PDB entry 6DBJ | electron microscopy, 3.00 A resolution | chains A and I of the 10 polymer chains in the assembly

# Chain A
Name: Recombination activating gene 1 - MBP chimera
From: Escherichia coli
Notes: EC 2.3.2.27
UniProtKB: chimeric construct of P0AEX9, O13033: residues -113 to 250 from P0AEX9 (MALE_ECOLI) positions 29-392 (UniProt number = residue number + 142); residues 271-1031 from O13033 positions 271-1031 (same numbers)
Amino-acid sequence (1159 residues; numbered -127 to 1031; the number before each row is that of its first residue; numbers below 1 keep their minus sign (Met-127 is residue -127)):
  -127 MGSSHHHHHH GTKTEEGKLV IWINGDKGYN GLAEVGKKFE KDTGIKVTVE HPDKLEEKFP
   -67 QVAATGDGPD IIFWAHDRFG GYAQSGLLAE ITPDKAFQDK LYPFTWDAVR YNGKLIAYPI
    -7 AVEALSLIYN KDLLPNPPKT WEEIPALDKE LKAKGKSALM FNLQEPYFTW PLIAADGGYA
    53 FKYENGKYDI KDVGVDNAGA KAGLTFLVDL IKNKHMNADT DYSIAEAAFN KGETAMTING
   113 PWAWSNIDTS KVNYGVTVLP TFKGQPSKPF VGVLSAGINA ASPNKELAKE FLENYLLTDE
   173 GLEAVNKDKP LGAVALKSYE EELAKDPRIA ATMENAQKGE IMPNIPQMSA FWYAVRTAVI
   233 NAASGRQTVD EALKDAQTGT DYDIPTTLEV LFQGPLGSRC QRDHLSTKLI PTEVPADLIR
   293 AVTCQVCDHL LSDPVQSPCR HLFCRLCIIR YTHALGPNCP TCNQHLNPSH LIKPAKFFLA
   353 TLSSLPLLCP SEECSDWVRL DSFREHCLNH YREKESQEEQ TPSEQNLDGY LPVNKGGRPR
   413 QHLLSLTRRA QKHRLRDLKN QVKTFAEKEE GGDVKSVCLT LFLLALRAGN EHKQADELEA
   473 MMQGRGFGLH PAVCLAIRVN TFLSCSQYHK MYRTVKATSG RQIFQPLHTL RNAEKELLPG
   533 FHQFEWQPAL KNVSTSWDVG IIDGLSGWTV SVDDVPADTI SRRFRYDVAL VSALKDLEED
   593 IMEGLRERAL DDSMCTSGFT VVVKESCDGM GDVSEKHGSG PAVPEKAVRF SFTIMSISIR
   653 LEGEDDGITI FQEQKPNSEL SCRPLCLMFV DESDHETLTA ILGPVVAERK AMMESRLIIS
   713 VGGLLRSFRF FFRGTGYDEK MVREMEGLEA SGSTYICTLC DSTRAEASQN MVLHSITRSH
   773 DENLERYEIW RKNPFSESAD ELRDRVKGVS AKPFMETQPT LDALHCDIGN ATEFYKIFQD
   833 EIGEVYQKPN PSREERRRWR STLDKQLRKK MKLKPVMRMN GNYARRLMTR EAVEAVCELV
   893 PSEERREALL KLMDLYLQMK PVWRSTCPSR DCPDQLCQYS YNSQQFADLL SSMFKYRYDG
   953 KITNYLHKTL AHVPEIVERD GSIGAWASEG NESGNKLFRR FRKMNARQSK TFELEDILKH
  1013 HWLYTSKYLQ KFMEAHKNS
Not modelled in the structure: -127 to 478, 1031
Construct notes: initiating methionine (-127); expression tag (-126 to -114); linker (251-270)
Ion coordination: Ca2+ site 1: Asp620, Gly621, Glu984 (shared with 1 residue of chain G); Ca2+ site 2: Asp620, Glu684, Asp730 (shared with DA16(I) of chain I); Zn2+: Cys749, Cys752, His959, His964
From the paper describing this entry:
  - Ca2+ coordination: Asp620, Glu684, Asp730, Glu984
  - catalytic residues: Asp620, Glu684, Asp730, Glu984
  - binding site for Forward stand of RSS signal end: Arg999, Gln1000

# Chain I
Molecule: Forward strand of coding flank
Sequence (16 nucleotides; each row starts with the number of its first residue):
     1 GATCTGGCCT GTCTTA
Ion coordination: Ca2+: DA16 (shared with Asp620(A), Glu684(A), Asp730(A) of chain A)

# Chain A / chain I interface
Contacting residue pairs (19; chain A residue first):
  Asp730(A) with DA16(I), phosphate contact
  Glu731(A) with DT15(I), sugar contact; DA16(I), hydrogen bond to the phosphate
  Lys732(A) with DA16(I), phosphate contact
  Ser743(A) with DT15(I), sugar contact
  Gly744(A) with DT14(I), sugar contact
  Arg756(A) with DT14(I), sugar contact
  His817(A) with DA16(I), phosphate contact
  Arg845(A) with DT12(I), salt bridge to the phosphate
  Arg870(A) with DA16(I), base contact
  Lys953(A) with DC13(I), salt bridge to the phosphate; DT14(I), phosphate contact
  Ile954(A) with DT14(I), phosphate contact
  Thr955(A) with DT14(I), phosphate contact; DT15(I), phosphate contact
  Asn956(A) with DT14(I), phosphate contact; DT15(I), hydrogen bond to the phosphate
  Tyr957(A) with DT15(I), hydrogen bond to the phosphate; DA16(I), hydrogen bond to the phosphate
Other interface residues (no listed pair), chain I (6 interface residues in all): DG11

# In short
14 residues of chain A face 6 of chain I across their interface, with 4 hydrogen bonds and 2 salt bridges.
Among the polar pairs are Glu731(A)-DA16(I), Asn956(A)-DT15(I) and Tyr957(A)-DT15(I). The paper reports
catalytic residues Asp620(A), Glu684(A) and Asp730(A) among others; a binding site for Forward stand of RSS
signal end at Arg999(A) and Gln1000(A).
Chain A is Recombination activating gene 1 - MBP chimera (Escherichia coli) and chain I is Forward strand of
coding flank; the structure, Cryo-EM structure of RAG in complex with 12-RSS and 23-RSS nicked DNA
intermediates, was determined by electron microscopy (same publication as 6DBI, 6DBL, 6DBO, 6DBQ, 6DBR, 6DBT
and 4 further entries).
